Entry 7KEK (electron microscopy, 8.00 A resolution (low resolution: residue-level contacts below are approximate; hydrogen-bond / salt-bridge calls are withheld)); this record covers chains C and B of the 17 polymer chains in the assembly.

== Chain C ==
Molecule: Dynein gamma heavy chain
Source organism: Tetrahymena thermophila
UniProtKB: I7M6H4 (I7M6H4_TETTS); residues 1-4168 here = UniProt positions 1-4168
Chain sequence (4168 residues; each row starts with the number of its first residue):
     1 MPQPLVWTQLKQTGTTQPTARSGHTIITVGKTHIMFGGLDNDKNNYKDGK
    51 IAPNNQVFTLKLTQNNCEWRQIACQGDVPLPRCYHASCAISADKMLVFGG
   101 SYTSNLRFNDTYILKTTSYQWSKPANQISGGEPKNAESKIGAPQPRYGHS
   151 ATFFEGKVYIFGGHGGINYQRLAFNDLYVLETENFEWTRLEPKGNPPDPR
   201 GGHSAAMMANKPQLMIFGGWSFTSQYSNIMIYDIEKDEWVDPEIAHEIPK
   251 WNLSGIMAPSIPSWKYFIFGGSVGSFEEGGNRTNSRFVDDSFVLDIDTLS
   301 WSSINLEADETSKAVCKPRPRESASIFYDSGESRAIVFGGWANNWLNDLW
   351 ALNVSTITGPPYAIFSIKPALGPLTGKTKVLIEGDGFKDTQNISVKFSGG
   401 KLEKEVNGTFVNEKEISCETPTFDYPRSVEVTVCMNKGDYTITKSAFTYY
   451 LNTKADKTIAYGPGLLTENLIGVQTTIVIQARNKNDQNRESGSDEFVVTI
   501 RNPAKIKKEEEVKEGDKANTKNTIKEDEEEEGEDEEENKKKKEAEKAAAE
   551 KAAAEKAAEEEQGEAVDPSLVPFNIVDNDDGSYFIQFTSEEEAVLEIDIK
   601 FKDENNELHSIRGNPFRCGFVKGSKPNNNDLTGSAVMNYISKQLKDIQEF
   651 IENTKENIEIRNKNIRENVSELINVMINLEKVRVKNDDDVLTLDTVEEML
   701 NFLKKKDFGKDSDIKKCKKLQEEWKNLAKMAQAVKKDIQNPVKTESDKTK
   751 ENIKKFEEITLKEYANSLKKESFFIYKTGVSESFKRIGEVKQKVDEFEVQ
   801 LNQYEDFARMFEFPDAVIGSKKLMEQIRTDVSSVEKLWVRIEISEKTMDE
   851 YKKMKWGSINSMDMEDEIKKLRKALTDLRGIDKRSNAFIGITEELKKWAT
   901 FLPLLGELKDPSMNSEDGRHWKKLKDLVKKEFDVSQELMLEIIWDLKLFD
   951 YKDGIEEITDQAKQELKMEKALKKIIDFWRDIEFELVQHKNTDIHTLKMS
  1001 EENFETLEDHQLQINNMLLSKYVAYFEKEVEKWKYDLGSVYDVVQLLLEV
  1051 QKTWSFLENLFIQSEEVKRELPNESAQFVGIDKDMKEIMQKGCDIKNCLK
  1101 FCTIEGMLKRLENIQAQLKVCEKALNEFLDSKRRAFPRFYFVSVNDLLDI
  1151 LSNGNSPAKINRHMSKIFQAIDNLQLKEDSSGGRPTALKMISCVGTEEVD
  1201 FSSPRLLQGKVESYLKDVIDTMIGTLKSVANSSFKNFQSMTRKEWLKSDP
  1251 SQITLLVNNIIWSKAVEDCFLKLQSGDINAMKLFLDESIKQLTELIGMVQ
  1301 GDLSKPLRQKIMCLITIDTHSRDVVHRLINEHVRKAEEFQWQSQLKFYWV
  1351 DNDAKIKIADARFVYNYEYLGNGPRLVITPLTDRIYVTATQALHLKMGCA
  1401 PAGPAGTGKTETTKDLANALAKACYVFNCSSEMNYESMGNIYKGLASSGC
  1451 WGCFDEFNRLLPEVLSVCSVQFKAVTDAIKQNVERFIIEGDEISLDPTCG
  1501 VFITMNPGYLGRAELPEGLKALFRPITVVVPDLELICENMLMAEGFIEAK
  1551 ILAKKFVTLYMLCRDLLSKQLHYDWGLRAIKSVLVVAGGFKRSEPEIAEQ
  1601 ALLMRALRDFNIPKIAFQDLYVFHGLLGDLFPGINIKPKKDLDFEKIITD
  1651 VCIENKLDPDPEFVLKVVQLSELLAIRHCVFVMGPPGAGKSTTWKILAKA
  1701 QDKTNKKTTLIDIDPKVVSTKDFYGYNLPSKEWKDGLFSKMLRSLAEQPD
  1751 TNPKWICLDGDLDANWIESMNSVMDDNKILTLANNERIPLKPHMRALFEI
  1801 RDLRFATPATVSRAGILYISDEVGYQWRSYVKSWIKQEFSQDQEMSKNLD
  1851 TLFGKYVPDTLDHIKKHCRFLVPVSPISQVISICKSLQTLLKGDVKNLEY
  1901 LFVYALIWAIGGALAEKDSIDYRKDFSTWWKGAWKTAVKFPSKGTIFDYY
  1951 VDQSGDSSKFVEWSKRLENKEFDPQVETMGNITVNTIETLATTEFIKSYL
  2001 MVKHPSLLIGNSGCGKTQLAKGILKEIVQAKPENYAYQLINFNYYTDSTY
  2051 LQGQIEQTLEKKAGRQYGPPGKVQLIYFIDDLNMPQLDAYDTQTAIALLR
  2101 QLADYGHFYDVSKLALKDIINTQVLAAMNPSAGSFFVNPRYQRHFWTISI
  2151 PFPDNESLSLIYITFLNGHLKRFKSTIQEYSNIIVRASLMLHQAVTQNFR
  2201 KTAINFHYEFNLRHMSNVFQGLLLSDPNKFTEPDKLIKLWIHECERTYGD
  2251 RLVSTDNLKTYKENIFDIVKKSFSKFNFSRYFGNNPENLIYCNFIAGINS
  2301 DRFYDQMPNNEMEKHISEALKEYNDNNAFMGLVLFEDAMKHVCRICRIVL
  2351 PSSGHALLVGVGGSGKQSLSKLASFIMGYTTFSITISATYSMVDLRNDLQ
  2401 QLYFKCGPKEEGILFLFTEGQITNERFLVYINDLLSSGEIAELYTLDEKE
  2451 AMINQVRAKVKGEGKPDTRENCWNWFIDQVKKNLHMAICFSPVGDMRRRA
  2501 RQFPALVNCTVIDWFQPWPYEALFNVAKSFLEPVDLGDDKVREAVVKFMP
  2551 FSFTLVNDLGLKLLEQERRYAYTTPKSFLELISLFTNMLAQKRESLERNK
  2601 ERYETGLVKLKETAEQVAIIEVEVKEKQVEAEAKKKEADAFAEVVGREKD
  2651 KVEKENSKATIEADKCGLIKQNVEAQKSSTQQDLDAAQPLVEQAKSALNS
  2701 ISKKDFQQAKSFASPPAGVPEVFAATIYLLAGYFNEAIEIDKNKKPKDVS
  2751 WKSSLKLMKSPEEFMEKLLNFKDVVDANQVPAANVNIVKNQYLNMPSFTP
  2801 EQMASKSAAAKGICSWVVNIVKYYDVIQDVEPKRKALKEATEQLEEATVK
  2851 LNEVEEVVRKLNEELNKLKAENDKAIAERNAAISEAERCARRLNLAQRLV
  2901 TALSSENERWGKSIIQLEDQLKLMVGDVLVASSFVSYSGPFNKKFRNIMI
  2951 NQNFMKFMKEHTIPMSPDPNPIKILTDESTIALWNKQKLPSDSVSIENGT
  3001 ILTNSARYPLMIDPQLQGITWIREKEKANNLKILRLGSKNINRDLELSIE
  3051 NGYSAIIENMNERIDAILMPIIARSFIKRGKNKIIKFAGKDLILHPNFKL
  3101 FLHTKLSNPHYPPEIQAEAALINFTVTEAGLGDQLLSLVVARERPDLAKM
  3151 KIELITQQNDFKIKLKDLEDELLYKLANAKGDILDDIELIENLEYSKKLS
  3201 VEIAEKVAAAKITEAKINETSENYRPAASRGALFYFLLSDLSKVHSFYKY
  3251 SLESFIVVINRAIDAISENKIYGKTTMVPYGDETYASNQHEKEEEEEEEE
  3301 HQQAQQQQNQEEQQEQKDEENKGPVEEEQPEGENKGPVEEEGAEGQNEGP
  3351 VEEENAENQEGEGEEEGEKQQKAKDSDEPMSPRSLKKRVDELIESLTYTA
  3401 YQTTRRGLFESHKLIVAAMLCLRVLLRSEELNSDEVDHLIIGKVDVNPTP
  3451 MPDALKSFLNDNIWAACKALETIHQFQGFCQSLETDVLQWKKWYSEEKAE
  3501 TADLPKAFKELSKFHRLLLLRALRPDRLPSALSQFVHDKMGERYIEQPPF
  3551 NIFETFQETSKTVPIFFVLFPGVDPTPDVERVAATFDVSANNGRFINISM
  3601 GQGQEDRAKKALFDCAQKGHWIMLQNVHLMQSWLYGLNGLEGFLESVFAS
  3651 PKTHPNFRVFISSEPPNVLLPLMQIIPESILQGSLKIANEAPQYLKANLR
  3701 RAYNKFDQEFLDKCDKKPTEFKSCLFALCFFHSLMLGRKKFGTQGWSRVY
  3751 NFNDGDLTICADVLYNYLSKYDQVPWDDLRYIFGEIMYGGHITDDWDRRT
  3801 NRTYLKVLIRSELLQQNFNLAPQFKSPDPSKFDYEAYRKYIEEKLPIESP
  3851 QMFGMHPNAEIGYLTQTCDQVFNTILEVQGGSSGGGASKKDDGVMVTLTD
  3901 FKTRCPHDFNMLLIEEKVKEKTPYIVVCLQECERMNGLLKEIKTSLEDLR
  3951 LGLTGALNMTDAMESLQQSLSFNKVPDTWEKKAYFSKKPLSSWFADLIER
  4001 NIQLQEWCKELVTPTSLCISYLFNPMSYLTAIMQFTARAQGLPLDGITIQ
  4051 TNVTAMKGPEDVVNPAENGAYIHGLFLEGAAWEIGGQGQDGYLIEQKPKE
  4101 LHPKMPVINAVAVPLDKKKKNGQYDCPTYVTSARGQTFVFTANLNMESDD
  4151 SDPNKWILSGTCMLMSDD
Disordered / not traced: 1-3, 361-363, 450-452, 484-491, 547-628, 666-669, 707-709, 774-775, 810-817, 1062-1065, 1187, 2781-2782, 3278-3379
Metal / ion sites: Mg2+ site 1: Ser-1691, Asp-2104 (together with ATP); Mg2+ site 2: Thr-2017 (together with ADP); Mg2+ site 3: Gly-2362 (together with ADP)
Residues lining bound ligands:
  - ADP (adenosine-5'-diphosphate): Met-2330, Gly-2331, Leu-2332, Gly-2360, Gly-2362, Gly-2363, Ser-2364, Gly-2365, Lys-2366, Gln-2367, Ser-2368, Leu-2369, Lys-2576, Leu-2579
  - ADP: Thr-1983, Val-1984, Ser-2012, Gly-2013, Cys-2014, Gly-2015, Lys-2016, Thr-2017, Gln-2018, Leu-2019, Asp-2080, Asn-2129, Ile-2161, Leu-2212, Arg-2213, Ser-2216, Asn-2508
  - ATP (adenosine-5'-triphosphate): Leu-1657, Asp-1658, Phe-1663, Pro-1686, Gly-1687, Ala-1688, Gly-1689, Lys-1690, Ser-1691, Thr-1692, Glu-1799, Ser-1829, Tyr-1830, Ser-1833, Ile-1877, Arg-2100, Asp-2104, Arg-2140, Arg-2143

== Chain B ==
Molecule: Dynein beta heavy chain
Source organism: Tetrahymena thermophila
UniProtKB: I7M9J2 (I7M9J2_TETTS); residue numbers follow UniProt; this construct covers 1-4595
Chain sequence (4595 residues; numbered 1 to 4595; the number before each row is that of its first residue):
     1 MGDHSQKDSPEDFIINRLSQALGIQKEKIKKSLETQQDDKGEVTNKDEFQ
    51 GFIQQDNSTNILWVSGQSEKCTFYYGQLPPIDKFKKKGIAVIKLGLHKLT
   101 NENVAKDVVVVEITNNLLEHLNSVFNEIMSPVMQNPLNQQGWTDLVAKDL
   151 MEKFNNYVAQVYVLLGQIKGKTMLPLPSHKLTSSDTTPDKDKAHVFEGSI
   201 ITWTKQIKNVLKLEPEQLLKYGNDPGPLAEIEFWQNKRDNLNLIDSQLKS
   251 VEVQNILHFLDNNKSTYTTPFTKLQAEVKKARLEANENYRYLFTLKDLFS
   301 KLQESQPSDFPTLYELFIPIMHTILLIYNKSKTYNQPPRLVVLIREICNA
   351 IISNAQAFVDKDTIFSLIDSKETTEACDKLQVTLDVCSKFKDAYFEYKAK
   401 AGGNWKLTSNALFVRLDSFLERCQDILHLTNTIVQFNKLEKIELGGTKGK
   451 TLTESIAQIFKEFEEAVQAFTSVSYDIMNIAEKKFDDDFYEFRSKIKELE
   501 RRLASVITQGFDDYDTIYGRFKLLDNFEGLLTRPIIADELEKKHIVLLEM
   551 YKQDLKQVQSIFLEGKQFVDSMHENAPLFLNMPPIAGALTWCKSLRDRIQ
   601 EPIEKLAQLGQGITEREEYKDVQKLYTSITKSIKDYEDQKILSWEKEVED
   651 SSQDKLKQTLLCKDENDLIKVNFDPSLVRLLKEVKYFLLLRLEVPTTAKD
   701 IYTKAETYRTQIVALDMIVDNYNHIKTCLLPVEEPLVKKKIQDMEEEVKP
   751 GIEEIRWKSTNIDQFISKSKSIVDQLFETVNKMKDSLQKIHKSLANFNVK
   801 IIERKNRPMSPDDYDQFLKAIFSNKLTIVKDNGNQIQKLVKEVLDAVKAD
   851 KKQNSWKNYNDYVNVIVIEGISTAIQTALLHLNEQINPVFIKRNDISPLF
   901 DIRLELGQSGIQFDPEIGESSNQLTVRNTIRNWINDFFNIAGTIQRLDTT
   951 MPGDFLQEIRSFFEIKQCLAMITQNLEWIENECNQFRARFDTYSYLWTED
  1001 EQISFNRFLDENEPKDEDGKGGDDDEGENTEKQNPLLKGCRAKIPNLDLF
  1051 DEKITHLKAIQQEISRIKTPEDISWLRINLQPMKTALDARVTRWIRVYTD
  1101 FLVNQFRTTQKNLLDFIEKTKDGIKKNPADHENLHDKKLLMSVMKVISDV
  1151 KDVEPRREGIITRMKEMVTKLKKHNVPITEKGTDDPLQQIDNANSNFIEI
  1201 YGRVFKVKADIIPLQAEETQNIKRDLDIFMKEVESFRKEFMQKLPFDYTE
  1251 SMGYENINNAYDTIMVYYHKLTAIEGRALEYNNLEKLFELQKSNYKQLKD
  1301 CMNDLKNLKTMWDAIALIHFQYNDWKTKPWRQIKADILLDTNKTLGTQIK
  1351 NLPKEIRNFKGYNVIVEKVKNMGTVLPLVSALHSEFMEDRHWSQLKQITG
  1401 TVFDHNSLSFYFEDILALNLYKYENTVNEIVDVAQKEAKIEKKLKNIEQW
  1451 WSKQVFEFTEYKETKTFASLDNMMEVLDQHSLDLMGMKSQGKYVEFFYDR
  1501 VEDWREKLGRVDVVVNEWLKVQKNWKILYNIFLLSEDIRMQLPEDTKVFE
  1551 GVDKEFKDMMSEVSANPSVVEACTIERRDVLVGWSQAIKKCEKALNDYLE
  1601 QKKKSFPRFYFLSNQSLLTILSNGQNAPKVCEYLGDCFDGLKTLTFEPPA
  1651 NPAETSKVGIGMISKDDEKVPFSSKFICEGAVEHWLLNLEFRMRETLQEI
  1701 LEGAKNTADLWDSGDKPREEWVEGYNAQIALLTTTIVWTEDVGRAFEDLA
  1751 GGSETAMKECQKLIEVRLENLIKKVRGDLHILERWKIINIITIDVHSRDV
  1801 VEKFVIQKVSEAESFAWLSQLKFYWENKPDSDMHLRQTLRFPWEKDKNKN
  1851 KCIIRIVDWFRFYSYEYIGNAIRLVITPLTDRCYITLTQALNLTMGGAPA
  1901 GPAGTGKTETTKDLGRAIGIPVMVFNCSDQMNKDSMAQIFMGLSQSGAWG
  1951 CFDEFNRISIEVLSVVSTQVKCVLDALKEKKTKFSFVEEGEIQLQDTVGF
  2001 FITMNPGYAGRTELPENLKALFRSCAMVVPDLALICENMLMSEGFTMARV
  2051 LSRKFVSLYMLSRELLSKQKHYDWGLRAVKSVLRQAGKLKRGDPDMPEDP
  2101 LLMRALRDFNMPKIVTDDKVIFRRLIGDLFPKLDPPTKQNPELKKIVQDT
  2151 TKKDMGLVAEELFVTKVVQLAEILEVRHCCFVIGPPGSGKTCVWKTLIKS
  2201 YINSGEDAEYDTLNPKAVTSDELFGAYTKTKEWKNGVIAVIMKNQVKNEE
  2251 KYKATHMHKWSVLDGDIDPEWIESLNTVMDDNKVLTLVSNDRIFLTPQMR
  2301 LIFEISNLRNATPATVSRAGVLFINETDIGWMPYMNSWLERSQINILKQQ
  2351 KEMANMPEYPVIDDVAKSVFYRCFQSYFEQNIDVHDKNRVRHICPMVDIA
  2401 MIQTICTILDALLIQHLPKLKQMKEEDEKQALEAFFIFAGLWAIGGPVGG
  2451 GQDDSKDMKEFNTVWKGAAKVKFPEQGLCYDYYYDINENKWNTWKVEDYL
  2501 PNDQPLFSKIYVATIHTTRLRYMIDIHLQRRKPILFIGSAGTGKTAVVRD
  2551 YLNSTRPEQVSHKTINFSSFTDSLALQKNIESMVEKKNGRNYGSATNKVL
  2601 ICFIDDFNMPYVDKYGTQSPIQLLRLILDYGSIFNREQLEERKFLQDLLF
  2651 FGCLNQKSGSFTVDLRLQRNFSVFSMYTPSSDVIKTIFGSILNAHLSTID
  2701 DKAQKMAFKLVEATYFTFDKILKNTTAFAPSAKRFHYQFNFRELARVCEG
  2751 ICRTTPGQYSGGDQGKLVRLWAHEMKRTFEDRFIANEHVEFFRRYLTEAI
  2801 SKCIGEFPETENPIAEPLIFTGFVAAHQGLDQQYTQCTIPVLKRVLDDKL
  2851 EEYNEVKAQMNLVLFQQAMEHVSRICRILDMPGNNALLVGVGGSGKQSLC
  2901 RLSTFINGFEIDQLVVTASFTINDLRNNLQEIYKKIAKPNSIARVFMITD
  2951 SQIKEEQFLIPINDMLNSGWIFDLFPKEDMDSLVSGVRNEAKGEGVDVNN
  3001 LTALTSYFLDKIRKNLKVVLCFSPVGDTMRIRSRKFPGIINNTSIDWFHP
  3051 WPHEALIDVAFRFLEEIEFPTEEIRQSISLNMAKVHSSIDTANEKFLKLE
  3101 RRYNYTTPKSFLELIDFYKKLLTEKRETIQRQIQRYEMGLNILAETQNKV
  3151 QGLQEELKVKMVEVNKQREETDILIEKVGKESALAEEEQTIANAEEEKTN
  3201 VAAAEAEKISKEATEALAEALPALRSAEAAVDCLKKPHVTEMKNLGSPPA
  3251 GVIVTARVVLILFNQGITLNDPDEKVWKKAVTFMNNPQAFIDKVKSFDGE
  3301 NIEPNIIEQSNKIIQDPSKKFNEKDMAGQSYAASKLCAWAVNIVTFNKIF
  3351 KQVKPLQDAQKQANEILEEKKKELAIVKQRVAELNARVNSLKRQLEEAEA
  3401 RKMIVEQDAARCQSRLSAAENLVNGLAGENKRWTQNVKFLKENIKSMIGD
  3451 SLLASAFVSYIGAFSAKLRLELWKNTWLPDIIEKGIPITEGIEPLKILTT
  3501 EAIKSKWKNEGLPADPMSLENAAIITACARWPLIIDPQLQGSTWIRGKQG
  3551 ENLTTISLSQPKWLGALTSSISSGRAVLIEGIQQEIDATLDPLLQRAVKK
  3601 NGNQLQLEIGGDPIDYDPNFKLFLMTKLINPHFRPEIAAQCTIINFIVTE
  3651 SGLEEQFIAMVVNIEKNELEMAKQDLVKKQNEYAVTLDKLESDLLQSLSE
  3701 ADPATILDNTELIQNLDKTKKTTIEITEQQQKAKVTEAEINIQREHYRVV
  3751 AAEGSMLYFLVISLSVMDHMYQYSLESFITFFFKAINRTTVRDENRIPTL
  3801 ILNIRQTIYQWISRGLFEKHKLIFLTLIVFRLMQKKIIDVAYEVAEMDFL
  3851 IKCPARPGVENTLDWLPNISWDQIQGLINLEEFRNFAHQLEKEAPNRFKD
  3901 WYNELQPEDQKLPLDWKRLDSMPFKKLLVLRCLRPDRMTISLNNFIRAVL
  3951 PQGDAFVEMDQKLAFSEILESVINEDSESTIPIFFILSPGSDPVKEVEKI
  4001 AKKKRIEPGKNFFNIALGQGQDEIARRRIEEGNKEGHWVMLQNIHLMPTW
  4051 LIELEKILDSYSGEAGGGNSEFRLFLSAEPSTGIPIGILDRSIKLTNEPP
  4101 AGLKANMKRAWTYFSKEEIEDKDPKIKSILFALCFFHSTLIERRRFGPKG
  4151 WNMSYPFNMGDLRDSYLVMNRYMEQNQGGKVPFNDLIYIFGEIMYGGHIV
  4201 DDWDRRLCNSYLFNTMHEQLFDELELFPYIEGKGLSFKVPGQNPYEKYIE
  4251 HIETSLKQETPLAYGLHPNAEIGFRTDQCKTLFNTLLELMPKEQSRDEKS
  4301 SDIKSSNEMASDLIKQLLEDSELKNKIFNMEEIKNKIDAENKGPYQNVFL
  4351 QEIEYMNALLSEIVKDLEEIGQGLSGLLTVSENMEMIIESIALSRVPASW
  4401 QKLAYPSKRGLQSWLANLFQRIEQLNIFRDDPYSIPRVVMISRFFNPQSF
  4451 LTAIMQVISRAKAYELNKLYIQTEITKRSIEEIEGAAKEGAYVYGFILEG
  4501 ARWDYQLGQLEESKPKEMFSVLPVTYCKAIPLPPEGKEDKSLYQCPVYKT
  4551 EDRGNTYVFTAQLKTRFPPRKWILAGVAIIMDVEGVSDEVKKDKK
Disordered / not traced: 50-52, 79-80, 91, 112-116, 184-189, 261-263, 731-733, 1011-1045, 1244-1250, 4066-4067, 4298-4302, 4589-4595
Metal / ion sites: Mg2+ site 1: Glu-2304 (together with ATP); Mg2+ site 2: Thr-2545 (together with ADP)
Residues lining bound ligands:
  - ADP (adenosine-5'-diphosphate), molecule 1: Phe-2507, Ser-2508, Ile-2510, Tyr-2511, Val-2512, Ser-2539, Ala-2540, Gly-2541, Thr-2542, Gly-2543, Lys-2544, Thr-2545, Ala-2546, Ile-2687, Phe-2741, Arg-2742
  - ADP, molecule 2: Met-2860, Asn-2861, Leu-2862, Val-2863, Leu-2864, Phe-2865, Ala-2868, Val-2891, Gly-2892, Gly-2893, Ser-2894, Gly-2895, Lys-2896, Gln-2897, Ser-2898, Trp-3051, Val-3059, Phe-3063, Leu-3112
  - ATP: Leu-2157, Val-2158, Phe-2163, Pro-2185, Pro-2186, Gly-2187, Ser-2188, Gly-2189, Lys-2190, Thr-2191, Cys-2192, Glu-2304, Ile-2329, Pro-2333, Tyr-2334, Ser-2337, Gln-2343, Ile-2399, Gln-2403, Arg-2625, Asp-2629, Arg-2666, Arg-2669

== Chain C / chain B interface ==
Pairs across the interface - 67 pairs, chain C then chain B:
  Leu-39(C) / Phe-963(B)
  Asn-41(C) / Gln-974(B)
  Lys-43(C) / Gln-967(B)
  Ile-51(C) / Phe-963(B)
  Ile-51(C) / Gln-967(B)
  Cys-83(C) / Phe-963(B)
  Tyr-84(C) / Lys-966(B)
  Ser-101(C) / Phe-963(B)
  Tyr-102(C) / Phe-963(B)
  Thr-103(C) / Phe-963(B)
  Ser-104(C) / Phe-962(B)
  Ser-104(C) / Phe-963(B)
  Tyr-147(C) / Gln-957(B)
  Tyr-147(C) / Ser-961(B)
  His-164(C) / Gln-957(B)
  Asn-168(C) / Asn-858(B)
  Tyr-169(C) / Asp-861(B)
  Tyr-169(C) / Tyr-862(B)
  Tyr-169(C) / Val-865(B)
  Gln-170(C) / Asp-861(B)
  Arg-171(C) / Ile-868(B)
  Arg-171(C) / Arg-946(B)
  Arg-171(C) / Glu-958(B)
  Arg-171(C) / Ser-961(B)
  Arg-171(C) / Phe-962(B)
  Trp-220(C) / Gln-957(B)
  Trp-220(C) / Arg-960(B)
  Phe-222(C) / Arg-946(B)
  Phe-222(C) / Thr-949(B)
  Phe-222(C) / Thr-950(B)
  Phe-222(C) / Gly-953(B)
  Phe-222(C) / Asp-954(B)
  Thr-223(C) / Thr-950(B)
  Thr-223(C) / Asp-954(B)
  Gly-279(C) / Pro-952(B)
  Asn-281(C) / Asn-939(B)
  Arg-282(C) / Asp-954(B)
  Arg-282(C) / Leu-956(B)
  Arg-282(C) / Gln-957(B)
  Thr-283(C) / Asn-935(B)
  Thr-283(C) / Phe-938(B)
  Thr-283(C) / Asn-939(B)
  Thr-283(C) / Leu-956(B)
  Thr-283(C) / Arg-960(B)
  Asn-284(C) / Asn-935(B)
  Ser-285(C) / Arg-931(B)
  Ser-285(C) / Arg-960(B)
  Phe-287(C) / Arg-931(B)
  Arg-319(C) / Glu-977(B)
  Trp-341(C) / Leu-969(B)
  Asn-343(C) / Leu-969(B)
  Asn-343(C) / Ala-970(B)
  Asn-343(C) / Thr-973(B)
  Asn-344(C) / Ala-970(B)
  Asn-344(C) / Thr-973(B)
  Asn-344(C) / Gln-974(B)
  Asn-344(C) / Glu-977(B)
  Trp-345(C) / Lys-966(B)
  Trp-345(C) / Gln-967(B)
  Trp-345(C) / Ala-970(B)
  Gln-391(C) / Thr-2596(B)
  Leu-402(C) / Asn-2999(B)
  Glu-403(C) / Arg-2988(B)
  Glu-403(C) / Val-2998(B)
  Glu-403(C) / Asn-2999(B)
  Lys-404(C) / Asn-2999(B)
  Glu-405(C) / Leu-3001(B)
Other interface residues (no listed pair), chain C (46 interface residues in all): Ser-22, Lys-50, Asn-105, Trp-251, Glu-278, Gly-280, Arg-286, Thr-390, Asn-392, Lys-401
Other interface residues (no listed pair), chain B (38 interface residues in all): Glu-869, Asp-936, Glu-964, Lys-2992

== In short ==
46 residues of chain C and 38 residues of chain B are in contact. Chain C binds ATP and ADP. Ligands of chain
B: ATP and ADP. Ser-1691(C) and Asp-2104(C) form the Mg2+ site 1.
Here chain C is Dynein gamma heavy chain and chain B is Dynein beta heavy chain, both from Tetrahymena
thermophila. Entry 7KEK (Structure of the free outer-arm dynein in pre-parallel state) was determined by
electron microscopy (same publication as 7K58, 7K5B, 7MWG and 7N32).
